7THX - chains 1 and 2 of the 4 polymer chains in the assembly; structure by electron microscopy, 2.96 A resolution.

== Chain 1 ==
Molecule: Capsid protein VP1
Organism: Possum enterovirus W6
Chain sequence (275 residues; numbered 1 to 275; the number before each row is that of its first residue):
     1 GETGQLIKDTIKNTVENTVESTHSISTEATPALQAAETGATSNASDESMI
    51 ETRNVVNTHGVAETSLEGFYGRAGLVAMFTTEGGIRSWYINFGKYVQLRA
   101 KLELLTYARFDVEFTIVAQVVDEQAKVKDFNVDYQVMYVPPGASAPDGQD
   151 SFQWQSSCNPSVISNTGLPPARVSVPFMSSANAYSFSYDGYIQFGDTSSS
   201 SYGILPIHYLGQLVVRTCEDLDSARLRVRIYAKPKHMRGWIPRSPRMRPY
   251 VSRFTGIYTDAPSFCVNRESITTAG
Not modelled in the structure: 1-9, 275
Ion coordination: K+: Thr14, Val15, Asn17, Asn57
Ligand contacts: sphingosine (SPH): Ile90, Asn91, Phe92, Val112, Phe114, Tyr138, Val173, Val175, Met178, Tyr184, Phe186, His208, Leu210, Leu213
Reported in the primary citation:
  - binding site for sphingosine: Ile90 to Gly93, Phe186, His208

== Chain 2 ==
Molecule: Capsid protein VP2
Organism: Possum enterovirus W6
Chain sequence (244 residues; numbered 1 to 244; the number before each row is that of its first residue):
     1 SAEACGYSDRVAQLTLGNSTITTQEAANIVVAYGRWPSGLRDTDATAVDK
    51 PTQPGVSAERFYTLPSVQWTTSFTGHYWKLPDALSDLGLFGQNLQFHYLY
   101 RGGWAIHVQCNATKFHQGTLLVVAVPEHKIQAQSNPSFGRTNPGEAGAAC
   151 QFPFTFEDGTALGNALIYPHQWINLRTNNSATLVLPYVNAIPMDSGIKHN
   201 NWTLLVIPIVPLEYAVGATTFVPITVTIAPMCTEYNGLRAAVTQ
Not modelled in the structure: 1-8

== How chain 1 and chain 2 interact ==
Residue-residue contacts - 74 pairs, chain 1 then chain 2:
  Ala36(1) - Trp172(2)
  Glu37(1) - Gln171(2)
  Glu37(1) - Trp172(2)  hydrogen bond (backbone-backbone)
  Glu37(1) - Asn174(2)  hydrogen bond
  Glu37(1) - Thr177(2)  hydrogen bond
  Glu37(1) - Asn178(2)
  Thr38(1) - Ala27(2)
  Thr38(1) - Val30(2)
  Thr38(1) - Gln171(2)  hydrogen bond (backbone-side chain)
  Gly39(1) - His170(2)
  Tyr107(1) - Glu127(2)  hydrogen bond
  Tyr107(1) - Asn189(2)
  Tyr107(1) - Ala190(2)  hydrophobic
  Asn182(1) - Ala190(2)  hydrogen bond (backbone-backbone)
  Ala183(1) - Ala190(2)
  Ser187(1) - Glu127(2)  hydrogen bond (side chain-backbone)
  Ser187(1) - Lys129(2)
  Tyr188(1) - Glu127(2)
  Tyr188(1) - Lys129(2)
  Tyr188(1) - His199(2)
  Asp189(1) - Lys79(2)  salt bridge
  Asp189(1) - Glu127(2)  hydrogen bond (backbone-side chain)
  Asp189(1) - His128(2)
  Asp189(1) - His199(2)
  Asp189(1) - Asn200(2)  hydrogen bond (backbone-backbone)
  Gly190(1) - Lys198(2)
  Tyr191(1) - Phe138(2)
  Tyr191(1) - Thr141(2)  hydrogen bond
  Tyr191(1) - Lys198(2)  hydrogen bond (backbone-backbone)
  Ile192(1) - Lys198(2)
  Gln193(1) - Lys198(2)
  Phe194(1) - Ser195(2)
  Phe194(1) - Ile197(2)  hydrophobic
  Phe194(1) - Lys198(2)
  Thr197(1) - Phe138(2)
  Thr197(1) - Gln244(2)
  Ser199(1) - Asn135(2)  hydrogen bond
  Ser199(1) - Pro136(2)
  Ser200(1) - Asn135(2)  hydrogen bond (backbone-side chain)
  Tyr202(1) - Lys129(2)
  Tyr202(1) - Ile130(2)  hydrogen bond (side chain-backbone)
  Tyr202(1) - Pro136(2)  hydrophobic
  Tyr202(1) - Thr141(2)
  Ile241(1) - Tyr33(2)
  Ile241(1) - Val188(2)  hydrophobic
  Pro242(1) - Ile167(2)
  Arg243(1) - Pro126(2)  hydrogen bond (side chain-backbone)
  Arg243(1) - Glu127(2)
  Arg243(1) - Tyr168(2)
  Ser244(1) - Thr160(2)
  Ser244(1) - Asn164(2)
  Ser244(1) - Ile167(2)
  Ser244(1) - Tyr168(2)  hydrogen bond (backbone-side chain)
  Pro245(1) - Thr160(2)
  Arg246(1) - Asp158(2)
  Arg246(1) - Gly159(2)
  Met247(1) - Gly159(2)  hydrogen bond (backbone-backbone)
  Met247(1) - Ala161(2)
  Arg248(1) - Thr155(2)
  Arg248(1) - Gly159(2)
  Gly256(1) - Gln131(2)
  Ile257(1) - Gln131(2)
  Ile257(1) - Ser134(2)
  Tyr258(1) - Gln131(2)  hydrogen bond (backbone-backbone)
  Tyr258(1) - Ala132(2)
  Tyr258(1) - Thr155(2)  hydrogen bond
  Tyr258(1) - Glu157(2)
  Tyr258(1) - Asp158(2)  hydrogen bond (side chain-backbone)
  Tyr258(1) - Gly159(2)
  Asp260(1) - Phe152(2)
  Asp260(1) - Thr155(2)  hydrogen bond
  Phe264(1) - Phe154(2)  hydrophobic
  Phe264(1) - Thr155(2)
  Phe264(1) - Ala161(2)  hydrophobic
Interface residues without a listed pair, chain 1 (39 interface residues in all): Thr106, Ala181, Ser185, Gly203, Ala261, Pro262, Ser263
Interface residues without a listed pair, chain 2 (50 interface residues in all): Tyr98, Val125, Gln133, Ser137, Asn142, Ile191, Pro192, Thr203

== In short ==
Chain 1 and chain 2 form an interface of 39 and 50 residues respectively, with 21 hydrogen bonds and 1 salt
bridge. Polar contacts include Asp189(1)-Lys79(2), Glu37(1)-Asn174(2) and Glu37(1)-Thr177(2). Ligands of chain
1: sphingosine. The paper reports a binding site for sphingosine at Ile90(1), Phe186(1) and His208(1).
Chain 1 is Capsid protein VP1 and chain 2 is Capsid protein VP2, both from Possum enterovirus W6; the
structure, Cryo-EM structure of W6 possum enterovirus, was determined by electron microscopy.
